PDB entry 8YGE | electron microscopy, 2.76 A resolution | chains A and C of the 5 polymer chains in the assembly

[Chain A]
Molecule: DNA topoisomerase 2
Organism: African swine fever virus pig/Kenya/KEN-50/1950
Notes: EC 5.6.2.2
UniProt: A0A0C5B080 (A0A0C5B080_ASF); residue numbers follow UniProt; this construct covers 1-1192
Amino-acid sequence (1194 residues; numbered 1 to 1194; the number before each row is that of its first residue):
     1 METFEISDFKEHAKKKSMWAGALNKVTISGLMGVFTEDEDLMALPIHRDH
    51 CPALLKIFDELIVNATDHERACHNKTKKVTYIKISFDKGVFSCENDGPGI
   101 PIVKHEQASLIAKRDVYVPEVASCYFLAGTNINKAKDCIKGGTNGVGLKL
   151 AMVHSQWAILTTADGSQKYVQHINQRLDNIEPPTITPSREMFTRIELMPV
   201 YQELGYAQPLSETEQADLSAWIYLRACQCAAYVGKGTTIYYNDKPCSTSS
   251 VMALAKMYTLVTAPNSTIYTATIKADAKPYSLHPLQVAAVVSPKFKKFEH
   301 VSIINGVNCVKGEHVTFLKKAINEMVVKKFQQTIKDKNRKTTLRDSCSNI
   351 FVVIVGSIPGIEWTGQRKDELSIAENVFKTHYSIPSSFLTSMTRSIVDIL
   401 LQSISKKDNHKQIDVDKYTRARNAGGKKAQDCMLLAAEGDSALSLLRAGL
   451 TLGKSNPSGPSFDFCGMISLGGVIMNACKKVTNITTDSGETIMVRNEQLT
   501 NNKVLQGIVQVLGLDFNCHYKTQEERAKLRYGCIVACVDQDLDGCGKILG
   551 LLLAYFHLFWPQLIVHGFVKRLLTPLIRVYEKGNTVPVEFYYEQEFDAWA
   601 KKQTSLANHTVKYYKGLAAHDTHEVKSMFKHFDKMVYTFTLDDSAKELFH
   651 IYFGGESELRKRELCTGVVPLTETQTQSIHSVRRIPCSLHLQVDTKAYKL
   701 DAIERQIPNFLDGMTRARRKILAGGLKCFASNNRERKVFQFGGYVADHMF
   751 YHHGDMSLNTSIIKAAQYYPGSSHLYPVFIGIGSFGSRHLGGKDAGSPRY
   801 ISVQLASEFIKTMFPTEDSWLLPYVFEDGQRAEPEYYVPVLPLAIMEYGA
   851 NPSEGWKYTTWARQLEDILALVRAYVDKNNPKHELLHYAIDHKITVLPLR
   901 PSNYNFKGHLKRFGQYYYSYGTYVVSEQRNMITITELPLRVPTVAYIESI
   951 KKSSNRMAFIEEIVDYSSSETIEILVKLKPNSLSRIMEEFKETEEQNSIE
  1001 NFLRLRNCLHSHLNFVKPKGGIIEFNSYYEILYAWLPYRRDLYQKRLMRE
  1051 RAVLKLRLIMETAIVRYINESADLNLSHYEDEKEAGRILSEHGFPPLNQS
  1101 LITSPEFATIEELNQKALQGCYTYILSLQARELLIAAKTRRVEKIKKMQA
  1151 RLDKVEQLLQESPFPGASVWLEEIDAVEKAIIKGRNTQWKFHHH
Unresolved in the structure: 1-415
Differences from the reference sequence: expression tag (1193-1194)
Metal / ion sites: Mg2+ near Asp541 (its only coordinating residue here)
Ligand contacts: Amsacrine (ASW; N-[4-(acridin-9-ylamino)-3-methoxyphenyl]methanesulfonamide): Ala437, Glu438, Leu470, Gly471, Gly472, Val473, Ile548, Met756
From the paper describing this entry:
  - catalytic residues: Tyr800
  - binding site for the 12-nt DNA strand: Tyr800
  - Mg2+ coordination: Asp539, Asp541
  - binding site for the 20-nt DNA strand (chain C): Pro852
  - binding site for Amsacrine: Glu438, Leu470, Gly471, Gly472, Val473, Lys503, Val504, Ile548, Met756
  - specificity-determining residues: Asp416, Lys503 (proposed by the authors, not directly observed)

[Chain C]
Molecule: 20-nt DNA strand
Sequence (20 nucleotides; numbered 6 to 25; the number before each row is that of its first residue):
     6 GATTGGATAGCTATTCACGG
Metal / ion sites: Mg2+: DA14 (shared with 1 residue of chain B)
Ligand contacts: Amsacrine (ASW; N-[4-(acridin-9-ylamino)-3-methoxyphenyl]methanesulfonamide): DT13, DA14, DG15

[Chain A / chain C interface]
Residue-residue contacts (28; chain A residue first):
  Lys417(A) with DG15(C), phosphate contact; DC16(C), salt bridge to the phosphate
  Gly439(A) with DG15(C), phosphate contact
  Asp440(A) with DG15(C), hydrogen bond to the phosphate; DC16(C), phosphate contact
  Asp543(A) with DT13(C), sugar contact
  Arg705(A) with DG11(C), sugar contact; DA12(C), salt bridge to the phosphate
  Gln706(A) with DG10(C), base contact; DG11(C), hydrogen bond to the base
  Thr715(A) with DG11(C), hydrogen bond to the phosphate
  Ala717(A) with DG11(C), phosphate contact
  Arg718(A) with DG11(C), phosphate contact
  Tyr751(A) with DG11(C), phosphate contact; DA12(C), hydrogen bond to the phosphate
  His753(A) with DA12(C), hydrogen bond to the phosphate; DT13(C), salt bridge to the phosphate
  Gly754(A) with DT13(C), hydrogen bond to the phosphate
  Met756(A) with DA14(C), base contact
  Ser757(A) with DG11(C), sugar contact; DA12(C), hydrogen bond to the phosphate
  Ser761(A) with DG11(C), hydrogen bond to the phosphate
  Lys793(A) with DT9(C), salt bridge to the phosphate
  Ala850(A) with DT9(C), sugar contact
  Asn851(A) with DT9(C), base contact; DG10(C), sugar contact
  Pro852(A) with DT9(C), base contact; DG10(C), hydrogen bond to the base
Other interface residues (no listed pair), chain A (22 interface residues in all): Val473, His752, Lys764

[In short]
22 residues of chain A face 8 of chain C across their interface; the contacts include 9 hydrogen bonds and 4
salt bridges. Among the polar pairs are Gln706(A)-DG11(C), Pro852(A)-DG10(C) and Asp440(A)-DG15(C). The paper
reports the catalytic residue Tyr800(A); a binding site for Amsacrine at Glu438(A), Leu470(A) and Gly471(A)
among others.
Chain A is DNA topoisomerase 2 (African swine fever virus pig/Kenya/KEN-50/1950) and chain C is a 20-nt DNA
strand; the structure, pP1192R-DNA-m-AMSA complex DNA binding/cleavage domain, was determined by electron
microscopy (same publication as 8YGG, 8YGH and 8YIK).
